7APK - chains F and o of the 30 polymer chains in the assembly; structure by electron microscopy, 3.30 A resolution.

# Chain F
Name: THO complex subunit 6 homolog
From: Homo sapiens
UniProtKB: Q86W42 (THOC6_HUMAN); numbering as in UniProt (aligned over 1-341)
Amino-acid sequence (341 residues; each row starts with the number of its first residue):
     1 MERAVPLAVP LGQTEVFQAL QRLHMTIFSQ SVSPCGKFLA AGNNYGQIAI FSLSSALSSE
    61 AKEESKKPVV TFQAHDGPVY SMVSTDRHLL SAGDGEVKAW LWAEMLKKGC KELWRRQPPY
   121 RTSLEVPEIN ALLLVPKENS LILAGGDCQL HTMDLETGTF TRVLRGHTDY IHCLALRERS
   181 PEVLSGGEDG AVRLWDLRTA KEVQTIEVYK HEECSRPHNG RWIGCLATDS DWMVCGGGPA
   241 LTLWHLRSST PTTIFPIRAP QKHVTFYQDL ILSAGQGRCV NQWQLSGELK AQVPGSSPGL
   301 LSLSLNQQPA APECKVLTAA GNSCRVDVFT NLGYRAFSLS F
Not modelled in the structure: 1-4
Swiss-Prot annotation at these positions:
  - modified residue: S180 (Phosphoserine)
  - natural variant: G46 (G46R: In BBIS)

# Chain o
Name: THO complex subunit 7 homolog
From: Homo sapiens
UniProtKB: Q6I9Y2 (THOC7_HUMAN); residue numbers follow UniProt; this construct covers 1-204
Amino-acid sequence (204 residues; row label = number of the first residue in the row):
     1 MGAVTDDEVI RKRLLIDGDG AGDDRRINLL VKSFIKWCNS GSQEEGYSQY QRMLSTLSQC
    61 EFSMGKTLLV YDMNLREMEN YEKIYKEIEC SIAGAHEKIA ECKKQILQAK RIRKNRQEYD
   121 ALAKVIQHHP DRHETLKELE ALGKELEHLS HIKESVEDKL ELRRKQFHVL LSTIHELQQT
   181 LENDEKLSEV EEAQEASMET DPKP
Not modelled in the structure: 1-20, 40-45, 182-204
Swiss-Prot annotation at these positions:
  - modified residue: G2 (N-acetylglycine), T5 (Phosphothreonine), K36 (N6-acetyllysine)

# Chain F / chain o interface
Residue-residue contacts (11; chain F residue first):
  D229(F) with K114(o); E118(o)
  W232(F) with E118(o), hydrogen bond; L122(o), hydrophobic
  H245(F) with L122(o)
  T252(F) with V125(o)
  Q268(F) with K114(o)
  D269(F) with K110(o); K114(o)
  L285(F) with Q117(o); E118(o)
Interface residues without a listed pair, chain F (9 interface residues in all): Q284, S286
Interface residues without a listed pair, chain o (8 interface residues in all): R113, A121

# In short
9 residues of chain F face 8 of chain o across their interface; the contacts include 1 hydrogen bond. The
hydrogen-bonded pair is W232(F)-E118(o).
Chain F is THO complex subunit 6 homolog and chain o is THO complex subunit 7 homolog, both from Homo sapiens;
the structure, Structure of the human THO - UAP56 complex, was determined by electron microscopy.
